PDB entry 8JAX | electron microscopy, 3.27 A resolution | chains J and K of the 24 polymer chains in the assembly

# Chain J (and K)
Protein: Bacterioferritin
Organism: Streptomyces coelicolor
Notes: EC 1.16.3.1; chain K of this document is another copy of the same molecule, construct and numbering; everything in this record applies to it too
UniProtKB: Q9S2N0 (BFR_STRCO); numbering as in UniProt (aligned over 1-162)
Chain sequence (162 residues; row label = number of the first residue in the row):
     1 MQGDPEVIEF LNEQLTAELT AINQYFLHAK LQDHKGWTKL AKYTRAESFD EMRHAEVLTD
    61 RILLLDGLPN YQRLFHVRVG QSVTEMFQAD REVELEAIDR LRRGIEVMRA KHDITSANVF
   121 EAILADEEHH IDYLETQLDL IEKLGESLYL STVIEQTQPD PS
Curated features (UniProtKB/Swiss-Prot):
  - binding site (Fe cation): Glu18, Glu51, His54, Glu94, Glu127, His130
  - binding site (heme b): Met52
Ion coordination: Fe2+: Glu18, Glu51, His54, Glu127
Ligand contacts: heme (HEM): Ile22, Phe26, Phe49, Met52, Arg53, Glu56
What the authors report for this chain:
  - mutagenesis - K42A: decreased binding to Fe ion

# Chain J / chain K interface
Pairs across the interface (26):
  Asn23(J) - Tyr71(K)  hydrogen bond (side chain-backbone)
  Phe26(J) - Glu56(K)
  Phe26(J) - Tyr71(K)
  Leu27(J) - Tyr71(K)  hydrophobic
  Lys30(J) - Glu56(K)  salt bridge
  Lys30(J) - Asp60(K)  salt bridge
  Lys30(J) - Leu63(K)
  Leu31(J) - Leu63(K)  hydrophobic
  His34(J) - Leu63(K)
  Arg45(J) - Glu56(K)  salt bridge
  Glu56(J) - Lys30(K)  salt bridge
  Glu56(J) - Arg45(K)  salt bridge
  Asp60(J) - Lys30(K)  salt bridge
  Leu63(J) - Lys30(K)
  Leu63(J) - Leu31(K)  hydrophobic
  Leu63(J) - His34(K)
  Tyr71(J) - Asn23(K)  hydrogen bond (backbone-side chain)
  Tyr71(J) - Phe26(K)
  Gln72(J) - Leu74(K)
  Gln72(J) - Phe75(K)
  Gln72(J) - His76(K)
  Gln72(J) - Val77(K)  hydrogen bond (side chain-backbone)
  Leu74(J) - Gln72(K)
  Phe75(J) - Gln72(K)  hydrogen bond (backbone-side chain)
  His76(J) - Gln72(K)
  Val77(J) - Gln72(K)  hydrogen bond (backbone-side chain)
Other interface residues (no listed pair), chain J (17 interface residues in all): Pro69
Other interface residues (no listed pair), chain K (17 interface residues in all): Leu27, Pro69

# Summary
Chain J and chain K each contribute 17 residues to their interface; the contacts include 5 hydrogen bonds and
6 salt bridges. Polar pairs include Lys30(J)-Glu56(K), Lys30(J)-Asp60(K) and Arg45(J)-Glu56(K). Bound to chain
J: heme. From the paper: K42A of chain J reduces binding to Fe ion.
Both chains are Bacterioferritin (Streptomyces coelicolor). Entry 8JAX (Cryo-EM structure of Holo form of
ScBfr with O symmetry) was determined by electron microscopy, deposited together with 8JB0, 7Y6F, 7Y6G, 7Y6P
and 5XX9.
